Entry 6E3L (X-ray diffraction, 3.80 A resolution); this record covers chains A and B of the 6 polymer chains in the assembly.

[Chain A (and B)]
Name: Interferon gamma
Organism: Homo sapiens
Notes: chain B of this document is another copy of the same molecule, construct and numbering; everything in this record applies to it too
Reference sequence: P01579 (IFNG_HUMAN); residues 1-133 here correspond to UniProt positions 24-156 (UniProt number = residue number + 23)
Sequence (148 residues; each row starts with the number of its first residue; numbers below 1 keep their minus sign (Gly-3 is residue -3)):
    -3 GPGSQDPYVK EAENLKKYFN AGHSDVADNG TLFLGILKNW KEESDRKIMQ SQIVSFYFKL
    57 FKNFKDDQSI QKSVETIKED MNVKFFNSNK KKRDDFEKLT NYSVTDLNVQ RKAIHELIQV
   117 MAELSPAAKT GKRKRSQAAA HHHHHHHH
Unresolved in the structure: -3 to -2, 124-144 (chain B: -3 to -2, 125-144)
Glycans and other covalent adducts: N-acetylglucosamine (NAG) linked to Asn25
Differences from the reference sequence: expression tag (-3 to 0, 134-144)
UniProt features mapped onto this chain:
  - modified residue: Gln1 (Pyrrolidone carboxylic acid)
  - glycosylation (N-linked (GlcNAc...) asparagine): Asn25, Asn97
From the paper describing this entry:
  - mutagenesis - K74A/E75Y/N83R (up to 100 uM): abolished binding to Interferon gamma receptor 2

[Interface between chain A and chain B]
Residue-residue contacts (152):
  Tyr4(A) - Ile114(B)
  Tyr4(A) - Met117(B)  hydrophobic
  Tyr4(A) - Ala118(B)
  Ala8(A) - Ile114(B)  hydrophobic
  Leu11(A) - Ile110(B)
  Lys12(A) - Ile110(B)
  Lys12(A) - His111(B)
  Lys12(A) - Ile114(B)
  Phe15(A) - Gln106(B)
  Phe15(A) - Arg107(B)
  Asn16(A) - Arg107(B)  hydrogen bond (backbone-side chain)
  Ala17(A) - Arg107(B)
  Ala17(A) - His111(B)
  Val22(A) - Arg107(B)
  Val22(A) - Lys108(B)  hydrogen bond (backbone-side chain)
  Asp24(A) - Lys108(B)  hydrogen bond (backbone-side chain)
  Asn25(A) - Lys108(B)
  Gly26(A) - Lys108(B)  hydrogen bond (backbone-side chain)
  Thr27(A) - Tyr98(B)
  Thr27(A) - Glu112(B)
  Leu28(A) - Tyr98(B)  hydrogen bond (backbone-side chain)
  Leu28(A) - Val105(B)
  Leu28(A) - Lys108(B)
  Leu28(A) - Ala109(B)
  Leu28(A) - Glu112(B)  hydrogen bond (backbone-side chain)
  Phe29(A) - Leu95(B)  hydrophobic
  Phe29(A) - Tyr98(B)  hydrophobic
  Phe29(A) - Ala109(B)  hydrophobic
  Phe29(A) - Glu112(B)  hydrogen bond (backbone-side chain)
  Phe29(A) - Val116(B)  hydrophobic
  Leu30(A) - Glu112(B)  hydrogen bond (backbone-side chain)
  Leu30(A) - Gln115(B)
  Leu30(A) - Val116(B)  hydrophobic
  Ile32(A) - Asp91(B)
  Ile32(A) - Leu95(B)  hydrophobic
  Leu33(A) - Val116(B)  hydrophobic
  Asn35(A) - Lys87(B)
  Asn35(A) - Asp91(B)  hydrogen bond
  Trp36(A) - Asn85(B)
  Trp36(A) - Lys87(B)
  Trp36(A) - Lys88(B)
  Trp36(A) - Asp91(B)  hydrogen bond
  Glu39(A) - Pro122(B)
  Glu39(A) - Ala123(B)
  Ser40(A) - Lys43(B)
  Asp41(A) - Lys88(B)  salt bridge
  Arg42(A) - Glu119(B)  salt bridge
  Lys43(A) - Ser40(B)
  Lys43(A) - Ile44(B)
  Lys43(A) - Leu120(B)  hydrogen bond (side chain-backbone)
  Ile44(A) - Lys43(B)
  Ile44(A) - Ser47(B)  hydrogen bond (backbone-side chain)
  Ile44(A) - Phe81(B)  hydrophobic
  Met45(A) - Lys88(B)
  Met45(A) - Leu95(B)  hydrophobic
  Gln46(A) - Glu119(B)  hydrogen bond (side chain-backbone)
  Gln46(A) - Leu120(B)
  Ser47(A) - Ile44(B)  hydrogen bond (side chain-backbone)
  Ser47(A) - Ser47(B)
  Ser47(A) - Gln48(B)  hydrogen bond (backbone-side chain)
  Gln48(A) - Ser47(B)  hydrogen bond (side chain-backbone)
  Gln48(A) - Gln48(B)
  Gln48(A) - Ser51(B)  hydrogen bond
  Gln48(A) - Phe92(B)
  Val50(A) - Leu120(B)  hydrophobic
  Ser51(A) - Gln48(B)  hydrogen bond
  Phe52(A) - Val100(B)  hydrophobic
  Phe52(A) - Val105(B)  hydrophobic
  Phe52(A) - Ala109(B)  hydrophobic
  Tyr53(A) - Ala109(B)  hydrogen bond (side chain-backbone)
  Tyr53(A) - Leu113(B)
  Lys55(A) - Val100(B)
  Leu56(A) - Val100(B)  hydrophobic
  Leu56(A) - Gln106(B)
  Asn59(A) - Val100(B)
  Phe60(A) - Gln106(B)
  Ile73(A) - Leu113(B)  hydrophobic
  Asp76(A) - Met117(B)
  Met77(A) - Leu113(B)  hydrophobic
  Met77(A) - Met117(B)  hydrophobic
  Lys80(A) - Met117(B)
  Lys80(A) - Ser121(B)
  Phe81(A) - Ile44(B)  hydrophobic
  Phe81(A) - Leu120(B)  hydrophobic
  Asn85(A) - Trp36(B)
  Lys87(A) - Asn35(B)
  Lys87(A) - Trp36(B)
  Lys88(A) - Trp36(B)
  Lys88(A) - Asp41(B)  salt bridge
  Lys88(A) - Met45(B)
  Asp91(A) - Ile32(B)
  Asp91(A) - Asn35(B)  hydrogen bond
  Asp91(A) - Trp36(B)  hydrogen bond
  Asp91(A) - Met45(B)
  Phe92(A) - Ile44(B)  hydrophobic
  Phe92(A) - Gln48(B)
  Leu95(A) - Phe29(B)  hydrophobic
  Leu95(A) - Ile32(B)  hydrophobic
  Leu95(A) - Met45(B)  hydrophobic
  Thr96(A) - Gln48(B)
  Tyr98(A) - Thr27(B)
  Tyr98(A) - Leu28(B)  hydrogen bond (side chain-backbone)
  Tyr98(A) - Phe29(B)  hydrophobic
  Val100(A) - Phe52(B)  hydrophobic
  Val100(A) - Lys55(B)
  Val100(A) - Leu56(B)  hydrophobic
  Val100(A) - Asn59(B)
  Val105(A) - Leu28(B)
  Val105(A) - Phe52(B)  hydrophobic
  Gln106(A) - Phe15(B)
  Gln106(A) - Leu56(B)
  Gln106(A) - Phe60(B)
  Arg107(A) - Phe15(B)
  Arg107(A) - Asn16(B)  hydrogen bond (side chain-backbone)
  Arg107(A) - Ala17(B)
  Arg107(A) - Val22(B)
  Lys108(A) - Val22(B)  hydrogen bond (side chain-backbone)
  Lys108(A) - Asp24(B)  hydrogen bond (side chain-backbone)
  Lys108(A) - Asn25(B)
  Lys108(A) - Gly26(B)  hydrogen bond (side chain-backbone)
  Lys108(A) - Leu28(B)
  Ala109(A) - Leu28(B)
  Ala109(A) - Phe52(B)  hydrophobic
  Ala109(A) - Tyr53(B)  hydrogen bond (backbone-side chain)
  Ile110(A) - Leu11(B)
  Ile110(A) - Lys12(B)
  His111(A) - Lys12(B)  hydrogen bond
  His111(A) - Ala17(B)
  Glu112(A) - Thr27(B)
  Glu112(A) - Leu28(B)  hydrogen bond (side chain-backbone)
  Glu112(A) - Phe29(B)  hydrogen bond (side chain-backbone)
  Glu112(A) - Leu30(B)  hydrogen bond (side chain-backbone)
  Leu113(A) - Tyr53(B)
  Leu113(A) - Ile73(B)  hydrophobic
  Leu113(A) - Met77(B)  hydrophobic
  Ile114(A) - Tyr4(B)
  Ile114(A) - Ala8(B)  hydrophobic
  Ile114(A) - Lys12(B)
  Gln115(A) - Leu30(B)
  Val116(A) - Tyr53(B)
  Met117(A) - Tyr4(B)  hydrophobic
  Met117(A) - Asp76(B)
  Met117(A) - Met77(B)  hydrophobic
  Met117(A) - Lys80(B)
  Ala118(A) - Tyr4(B)
  Glu119(A) - Arg42(B)  hydrogen bond (backbone-side chain)
  Glu119(A) - Gln46(B)
  Leu120(A) - Lys43(B)  hydrogen bond (backbone-side chain)
  Leu120(A) - Gln46(B)
  Leu120(A) - Lys80(B)
  Leu120(A) - Phe81(B)  hydrophobic
  Ser121(A) - Lys80(B)
Interface residues without a listed pair, chain A (73 interface residues in all): Ala23, Ile49, Lys94, Ser99, Pro122
Interface residues without a listed pair, chain B (76 interface residues in all): Asp21, Ala23, Leu33, Glu39, Ile49, Val50, Phe57, Lys94, Thr96, Ser99

[Summary]
The interface between chain A and chain B involves 73 residues on one side and 76 on the other; the contacts
include 33 hydrogen bonds and 3 salt bridges. Polar pairs include Asp41(A)-Lys88(B), Arg42(A)-Glu119(B) and
Asn16(A)-Arg107(B). N-acetylglucosamine is covalently linked to Asn25(A). From the paper: K74A/E75Y/N83R of
chain A abolish binding to Interferon gamma receptor 2.
Both chains are Interferon gamma (Homo sapiens). Entry 6E3L (Interferon gamma signalling complex with IFNGR1
and IFNGR2) was determined by X-ray diffraction (same publication as 6E3K).
